3VV7 - chain A; structure by X-ray diffraction, 2.10 A resolution.

== Chain A ==
Name: Beta-secretase 1
From: Homo sapiens
Notes: EC 3.4.23.46
UniProt: P56817 (BACE1_HUMAN); residues -18 to 393 here correspond to UniProt positions 43-454 (UniProt number = residue number + 61)
Amino-acid sequence (416 residues; each row starts with the number of its first residue; numbers below 1 keep their minus sign (Gly-22 is residue -22)):
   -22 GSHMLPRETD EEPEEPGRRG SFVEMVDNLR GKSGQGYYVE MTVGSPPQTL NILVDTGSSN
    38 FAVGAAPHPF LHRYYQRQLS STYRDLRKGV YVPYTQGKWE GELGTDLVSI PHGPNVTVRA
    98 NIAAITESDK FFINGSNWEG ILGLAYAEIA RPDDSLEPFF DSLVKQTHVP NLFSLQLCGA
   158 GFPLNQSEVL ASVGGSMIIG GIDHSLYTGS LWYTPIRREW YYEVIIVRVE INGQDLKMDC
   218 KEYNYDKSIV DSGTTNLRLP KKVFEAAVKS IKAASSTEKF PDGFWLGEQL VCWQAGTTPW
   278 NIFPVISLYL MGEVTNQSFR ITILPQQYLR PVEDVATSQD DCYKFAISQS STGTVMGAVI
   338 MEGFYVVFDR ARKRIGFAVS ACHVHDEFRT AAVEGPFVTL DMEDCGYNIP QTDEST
Not modelled in the structure: -22 to -4, 157-168, 256, 270-276, 310-317, 386-393
Differences from the reference sequence: expression tag (-22 to -19)
Curated features (UniProtKB/Swiss-Prot):
  - active site: Asp32, Asp228
  - modified residue (N6-acetyllysine): Lys65, Lys214, Lys218, Lys224, Lys238, Lys239, Lys246
  - glycosylation (N-linked (GlcNAc...) asparagine): Asn92, Asn111, Asn162, Asn293
Disulfide bonds: Cys155-Cys359, Cys217-Cys382, Cys269-Cys319
Ligand contacts: 2-amino-6- (0B1; 2-amino-6-[(1S,2R)-2-(3'-methoxybiphenyl-3-yl)cyclopropyl]-3-methylpyrimidin-4(3H)-one): Gly11, Gln12, Gly13, Leu30, Val31, Asp32, Gly34, Ser35, Tyr71, Trp76, Phe108, Ile118, Asp228, Ser229, Gly230, Thr231, Thr232

== Overview ==
Ligands of chain A: 2-amino-6-. From UniProt: active-site residues Asp32 and Asp228.
Chain A is Beta-secretase 1 (Homo sapiens); the structure, Crystal Structure of beta secetase in complex with
2-amino-6-((1S,2R)-2-(3'-methoxybiphenyl-3-yl)cyclopropyl)-3-methylpyrimidin-4(3H)-one, was determined by
X-ray diffraction, deposited together with 3VV6 and 3VV8.
